Entry 9DUK (electron microscopy, 2.56 A resolution); this record covers chains O and A of the 21 polymer chains in the assembly.

== Chain O ==
Name: Small ribosomal subunit protein uS15
From: Escherichia coli
UniProtKB: C3SSQ7 (C3SSQ7_ECOLX); residues 1-89 here = UniProt positions 1-89
Sequence (89 residues; numbered 1 to 89; the number before each row is that of its first residue):
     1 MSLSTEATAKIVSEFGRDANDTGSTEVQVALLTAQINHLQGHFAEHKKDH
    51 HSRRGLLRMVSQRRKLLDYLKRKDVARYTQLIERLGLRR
Disordered / not traced: 1

== Chain A ==
Molecule: 16S rRNA
From: Escherichia coli
Sequence (1533 nucleotides; each row starts with the number of its first residue):
     2 AAUUGAAGAGUUUGAUCAUGGCUCAGAUUGAACGCUGGCGGCAGGCCUAA
    52 CACAUGCAAGUCGAACGGUAACAGGAAGAAGCUUGCUUCUUUGCUGACGA
   102 GUGGCGGACGGGUGAGUAAUGUCUGGGAAACUGCCUGAUGGAGGGGGAUA
   152 ACUACUGGAAACGGUAGCUAAUACCGCAUAACGUCGCAAGACCAAAGAGG
   202 GGGACCUUCGGGCCUCUUGCCAUCGGAUGUGCCCAGAUGGGAUUAGCUAG
   252 UAGGUGGGGUAACGGCUCACCUAGGCGACGAUCCCUAGCUGGUCUGAGAG
   302 GAUGACCAGCCACACUGGAACUGAGACACGGUCCAGACUCCUACGGGAGG
   352 CAGCAGUGGGGAAUAUUGCACAAUGGGCGCAAGCCUGAUGCAGCCAUGCC
   402 GCGUGUAUGAAGAAGGCCUUCGGGUUGUAAAGUACUUUCAGCGGGGAGGA
   452 AGGGAGUAAAGUUAAUACCUUUGCUCAUUGACGUUACCCGCAGAAGAAGC
   502 ACCGGCUAACUCCGUGCCAGCAGCCXCGGUAAUACGGAGGGUGCAAGCGU
   552 UAAUCGGAAUUACUGGGCGUAAAGCGCACGCAGGCGGUUUGUUAAGUCAG
   602 AUGUGAAAUCCCCGGGCUCAACCUGGGAACUGCAUCUGAUACUGGCAAGC
   652 UUGAGUCUCGUAGAGGGGGGUAGAAUUCCAGGUGUAGCGGUGAAAUGCGU
   702 AGAGAUCUGGAGGAAUACCGGUGGCGAAGGCGGCCCCCUGGACGAAGACU
   752 GACGCUCAGGUGCGAAAGCGUGGGGAGCAAACAGGAUUAGAUACCCUGGU
   802 AGUCCACGCCGUAAACGAUGUCGACUUGGAGGUUGUGCCCUUGAGGCGUG
   852 GCUUCCGGAGCUAACGCGUUAAGUCGACCGCCUGGGGAGUACGGCCGCAA
   902 GGUUAAAACUCAAAUGAAUUGACGGGGGCCCGCACAAGCGGUGGAGCAUG
   952 UGGUUUAAUUCGAUGXAACGCGAAGAACCUUACCUGGUCUUGACAUCCAC
  1002 GGAAGUUUUCAGAGAUGAGAAUGUGCCUUCGGGAACCGUGAGACAGGUGC
  1052 UGCAUGGCUGUCGUCAGCUCGUGUUGUGAAAUGUUGGGUUAAGUCCCGCA
  1102 ACGAGCGCAACCCUUAUCCUUUGUUGCCAGCGGUCCGGCCGGGAACUCAA
  1152 AGGAGACUGCCAGUGAUAAACUGGAGGAAGGUGGGGAUGACGUCAAGUCA
  1202 UCAUGGCCCUUACGACCAGGGCUACACACGUGCUACAAUGGCGCAUACAA
  1252 AGAGAAGCGACCUCGCGAGAGCAAGCGGACCUCAUAAAGUGCGUCGUAGU
  1302 CCGGAUUGGAGUCUGCAACUCGACUCCAUGAAGUCGGAAUCGCUAGUAAU
  1352 CGUGGAUCAGAAUGCCACGGUGAAUACGUUCCCGGGCCUUGUACACACCG
  1402 CCCGUXACACCAUGGGAGUGGGUUGCAAAAGAAGUAGGUAGCUUAACCUU
  1452 CGGGAGGGCGCUUACCACUUUGUGAUUCAUGACUGGGGUGAAGUCGUAAC
  1502 AAGGUAACCGUAGGGGAACCUGCGGUUGGAUCA
Disordered / not traced: 205-213, 841-845, 1207
Modified positions: PSU (pseudouridine-5'-monophosphate) at position 516, G7M (N7-methyl-guanosine-5'-monophosphate) at position 527, 5MC (5-methylcytidine-5'-monophosphate) at position 967, 4OC (4n,o2'-methylcytidine-5'-monophosphate) at position 1402, 5MC (5-methylcytidine-5'-monophosphate) at position 1407, UR3 (3-methyluridine-5'-monophoshate) at position 1498, MA6 (6N-dimethyladenosine-5'-monophoshate) at position 1518, MA6 (6N-dimethyladenosine-5'-monophoshate) at position 1519

== How chain O and chain A interact ==
Contacting residue pairs (67; chain O residue first):
  Ser2(O) - G741(A)  hydrogen bond to the phosphate
  Thr5(O) - C660(A)  phosphate contact
  Thr8(O) - C658(A)  phosphate contact
  Thr8(O) - U659(A)  phosphate contact
  Arg17(O) - U751(A)  salt bridge to the phosphate
  Asn20(O) - A749(A)  hydrogen bond to the sugar
  Asn20(O) - C750(A)  sugar contact
  Asp21(O) - C750(A)  hydrogen bond to the sugar
  Asp21(O) - U751(A)  sugar contact
  Thr22(O) - U657(A)  hydrogen bond to the sugar
  Thr22(O) - C658(A)  hydrogen bond to the sugar
  Thr22(O) - A749(A)  base contact
  Gly23(O) - G656(A)  base contact
  Gly23(O) - U657(A)  base contact
  Gly23(O) - C750(A)  hydrogen bond to the sugar
  Gly23(O) - U751(A)  sugar contact
  Ser24(O) - C750(A)  sugar contact
  Ser24(O) - U751(A)  sugar contact
  Thr25(O) - U751(A)  sugar contact
  Gln28(O) - G656(A)  hydrogen bond to the sugar
  Gln28(O) - U657(A)  hydrogen bond to the sugar
  Leu31(O) - U657(A)  sugar contact
  Leu31(O) - C658(A)  sugar contact
  Gln35(O) - G741(A)  hydrogen bond to the phosphate
  His38(O) - U740(A)  salt bridge to the phosphate
  Leu39(O) - U740(A)  phosphate contact
  His42(O) - G667(A)  base contact
  His42(O) - C739(A)  hydrogen bond to the sugar
  His42(O) - U740(A)  hydrogen bond to the sugar
  His46(O) - G668(A)  hydrogen bond to the sugar
  His46(O) - G669(A)  sugar contact
  Lys48(O) - G668(A)  sugar contact
  Lys48(O) - C808(A)  salt bridge to the phosphate
  Lys48(O) - G809(A)  salt bridge to the phosphate
  Asp49(O) - G667(A)  hydrogen bond to the sugar
  Asp49(O) - G668(A)  sugar contact
  His50(O) - G667(A)  sugar contact
  His50(O) - C764(A)  sugar contact
  His50(O) - G765(A)  phosphate contact
  His51(O) - G666(A)  sugar contact
  His51(O) - G667(A)  sugar contact
  His51(O) - A729(A)  base contact
  His51(O) - G730(A)  hydrogen bond to the base
  His51(O) - G741(A)  sugar contact
  Ser52(O) - G666(A)  hydrogen bond to the base
  Ser52(O) - U740(A)  hydrogen bond to the sugar
  Ser52(O) - G741(A)  sugar contact
  Arg54(O) - A579(A)  hydrogen bond to the sugar
  Arg54(O) - A728(A)  salt bridge to the phosphate
  Gly55(O) - G741(A)  sugar contact
  Arg58(O) - G742(A)  salt bridge to the phosphate
  Arg58(O) - A743(A)  salt bridge to the phosphate
  Met59(O) - G741(A)  phosphate contact
  Met59(O) - G742(A)  phosphate contact
  Ser61(O) - C580(A)  sugar contact
  Ser61(O) - G581(A)  sugar contact
  Gln62(O) - G656(A)  hydrogen bond to the phosphate
  Gln62(O) - U657(A)  hydrogen bond to the phosphate
  Lys65(O) - G581(A)  salt bridge to the phosphate
  Lys65(O) - C754(A)  sugar contact
  Leu66(O) - C754(A)  sugar contact
  Tyr69(O) - G752(A)  sugar contact
  Tyr69(O) - A753(A)  hydrogen bond to the phosphate
  Tyr69(O) - C754(A)  sugar contact
  Arg72(O) - C754(A)  salt bridge to the phosphate
  Lys73(O) - G752(A)  sugar contact
  Lys73(O) - A753(A)  salt bridge to the phosphate
Other interface residues (no listed pair), chain A (33 interface residues in all): C582, G727, G755

== Summary ==
Chain O and chain A each contribute 33 residues to their interface; the contacts include 20 hydrogen bonds and
10 salt bridges. Polar contacts include His51(O)-G730(A), Ser52(O)-G666(A) and Asn20(O)-A749(A).
Chain O is Small ribosomal subunit protein uS15 and chain A is 16S rRNA, both from Escherichia coli; the
structure, Structure of mutant 30S subunit with extended helix 26, version 3, was determined by electron
microscopy, deposited together with 9DUL.
